PDB entry 3P7Y | X-ray diffraction, 1.20 A resolution | chain A

[Chain A]
Name: Pentaerythritol tetranitrate reductase
Source organism: Enterobacter cloacae
Notes: EC 1.6.99.1
UniProtKB: P71278 (P71278_ENTCL); residues 0-364 here correspond to UniProt positions 1-365 (UniProt number = residue number + 1)
Amino-acid sequence (365 residues; numbered 0 to 364; the number before each row is that of its first residue; numbering starts at 0):
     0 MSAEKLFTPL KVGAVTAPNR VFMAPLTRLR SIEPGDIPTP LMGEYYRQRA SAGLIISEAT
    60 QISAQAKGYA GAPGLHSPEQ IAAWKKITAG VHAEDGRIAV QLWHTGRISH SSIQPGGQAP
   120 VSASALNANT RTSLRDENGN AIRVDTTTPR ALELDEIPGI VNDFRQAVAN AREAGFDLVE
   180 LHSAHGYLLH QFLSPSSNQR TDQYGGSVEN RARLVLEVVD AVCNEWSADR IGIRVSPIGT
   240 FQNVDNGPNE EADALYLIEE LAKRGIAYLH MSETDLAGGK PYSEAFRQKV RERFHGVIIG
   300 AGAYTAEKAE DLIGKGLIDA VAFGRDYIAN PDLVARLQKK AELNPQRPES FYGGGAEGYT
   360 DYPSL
Disordered / not traced: 0-1
Residues lining bound ligands:
  - FMN (flavin mononucleotide): Ala23, Pro24, Leu25, Thr26, Glu57, Ala58, Gln100, His181, His184, Arg233, Ser271, Leu275, Ala300, Gly301, Ala302, Ala321, Phe322, Gly323, Arg324, Ile327, Phe350, Tyr351
  - (E)-1-(2'-hydroxyphenyl)-2-nitroethene (P7Y): Thr26, Trp102, His181, His184, Tyr186, Asp274, Leu275, Tyr351

[Summary]
Chain A binds flavin mononucleotide and (E)-1-(2'-hydroxyphenyl)-2-nitroethene.
Chain A is Pentaerythritol tetranitrate reductase (Enterobacter cloacae); the structure, Pentaerythritol
tetranitrate reductase co-crystal structure with bound (E)-1-(2'-hydroxyphenyl)-2-nitroethene, was determined
by X-ray diffraction, deposited together with 3P74, 3P80, 3P81 and 3P82.
